2ESV - chains A and E of the 5 polymer chains in the assembly; structure by X-ray diffraction, 2.60 A resolution.

[Chain A]
Protein: HLA class I histocompatibility antigen, alpha chain E
Source organism: Homo sapiens
Notes: fragment: Extracellular domain
Reference sequence: P13747 (HLAE_HUMAN); residues 2-276 here correspond to UniProt positions 23-297 (UniProt number = residue number + 21)
Chain sequence (275 residues; numbered 2 to 276; the number before each row is that of its first residue):
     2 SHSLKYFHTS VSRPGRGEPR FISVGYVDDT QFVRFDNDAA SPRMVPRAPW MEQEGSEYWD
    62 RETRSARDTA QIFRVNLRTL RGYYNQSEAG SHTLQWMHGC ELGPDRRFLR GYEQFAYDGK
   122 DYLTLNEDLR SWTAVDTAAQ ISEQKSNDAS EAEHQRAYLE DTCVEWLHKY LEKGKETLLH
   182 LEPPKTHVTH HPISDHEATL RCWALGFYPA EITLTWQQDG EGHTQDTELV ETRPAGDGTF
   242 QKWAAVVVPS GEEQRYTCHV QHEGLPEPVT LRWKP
Disordered / not traced: 219-225
Disulfides: C101-C164, C203-C259

[Chain E]
Protein: KK50.4 T cell receptor beta chain
Source organism: Homo sapiens
Notes: fragment: Extracellular domain
Reference sequence: P01850 (TCB_HUMAN); residues 118-247 here correspond to UniProt positions 1-130 (UniProt number = residue number - 117)
Chain sequence (240 residues; each row starts with the number of its first residue; note: 5 numbers in that range are skipped by the numbering (no residue carries them; nothing is unmodelled there)):
     3 GVTQFPSHSV IEKGQTVTLR CDPISGHDNL YWYRRVMGKE IKFLLHFVKE SKQDESGMPN
    63 NRFLAERTGG TYSTLKVQPA ELEDSGVYFC ASSQDRD
   105 TQYFGPGTRL TVLEDLKNVF PPEVAVFEPS EAEISHTQKA TLVCLATGFY PDHVELSWWV
   165 NGKEVHSGVC TDPQPLKEQP ALNDSRYALS SRLRVSATFW QNPRNHFRCQ VQFYGLSEND
   225 EWTQDRAKPV TQIVSAEAWG RAD
Disulfides: C23-C92, C148-C213

[Interface between chain A and chain E]
Pairs across the interface (14):
  R65(A) - D56(E)  salt bridge
  D69(A) - Q55(E)  hydrogen bond (backbone-side chain)
  Q72(A) - Q55(E)
  I73(A) - V50(E)  hydrophobic
  I73(A) - Q55(E)
  R75(A) - S53(E)
  V76(A) - V50(E)  hydrophobic
  V76(A) - S53(E)
  R79(A) - E52(E)  salt bridge
  T80(A) - K51(E)  hydrogen bond
  K146(A) - D30(E)  salt bridge
  A150(A) - D97(E)
  E152(A) - R98(E)  salt bridge
  H155(A) - D99(E)  salt bridge
Other interface residues (no listed pair), chain E (11 interface residues in all): Q96

[Summary]
The interface between chain A and chain E involves 12 residues on one side and 11 on the other, with 2
hydrogen bonds and 5 salt bridges. Polar contacts include R65(A)-D56(E), R79(A)-E52(E) and K146(A)-D30(E).
Here chain A is HLA class I histocompatibility antigen, alpha chain E and chain E is KK50.4 T cell receptor
beta chain, both from Homo sapiens. Entry 2ESV (Structure of the HLA-E-VMAPRTLIL/KK50.4 TCR complex) was
determined by X-ray diffraction.
